Entry 7PIU (electron microscopy, 2.58 A resolution); this record covers chains A and N of the 6 polymer chains in the assembly.

[Chain A]
Molecule: Isoform Gnas-2 of Guanine nucleotide-binding protein G(s) subunit alpha isoforms short
Source organism: Homo sapiens
Reference sequence: P63092 (GNAS2_HUMAN), isoform P63092-2; numbering as in UniProt (aligned over 1-380)
Amino-acid sequence (380 residues; row label = number of the first residue in the row):
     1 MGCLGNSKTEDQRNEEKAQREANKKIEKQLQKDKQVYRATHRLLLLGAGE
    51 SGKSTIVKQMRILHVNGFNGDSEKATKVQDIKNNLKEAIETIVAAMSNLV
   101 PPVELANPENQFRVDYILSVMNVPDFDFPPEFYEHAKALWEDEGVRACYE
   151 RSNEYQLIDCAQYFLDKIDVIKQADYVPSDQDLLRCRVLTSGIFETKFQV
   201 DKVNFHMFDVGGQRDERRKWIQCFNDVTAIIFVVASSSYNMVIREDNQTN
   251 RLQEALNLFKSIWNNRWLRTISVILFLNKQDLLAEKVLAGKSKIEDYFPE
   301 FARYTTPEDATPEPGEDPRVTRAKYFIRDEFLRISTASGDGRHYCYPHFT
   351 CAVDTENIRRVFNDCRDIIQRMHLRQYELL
Not modelled in the structure: 1-13, 48-192, 237-247, 281-292, 311-317, 352-354

[Chain N]
Molecule: Camelid antibody fragment - nanobody 35
Source organism: Lama glama
Notes: antibody fragment or engineered binder
Amino-acid sequence (134 residues; row label = number of the first residue in the row):
     1 QVQLQESGGGLVQPGGSLRLSCAASGFTFSNYKMNWVRQAPGKGLEWVSD
    51 ISQSGASISYTGSVKGRFTISRDNAKNTLYLQMNSLKPEDTAVYYCARCP
   101 APFTRDCFDVTSTTYAYRGQGTQVTVSSHHHHHH
Not modelled in the structure: 129-134
Cystine bridges: Cys-22/Cys-96, Cys-99/Cys-107

[Chain A / chain N interface]
Contacting residue pairs (31):
  Arg-214(A) with Thr-114(N), hydrogen bond
  Asp-215(A) with Asp-109(N); Ser-112(N); Thr-113(N), hydrogen bond
  Glu-216(A) with Asp-109(N); Ser-112(N); Thr-114(N), hydrogen bond; Tyr-115(N)
  Arg-217(A) with Asp-109(N), hydrogen bond (backbone-side chain)
  Arg-218(A) with Pro-100(N); Phe-108(N); Asp-109(N), salt bridge; Tyr-115(N)
  Gln-248(A) with Lys-43(N)
  Thr-249(A) with Gly-44(N); Glu-46(N)
  Gln-253(A) with Thr-61(N)
  Glu-254(A) with Leu-45(N)
  Asn-257(A) with Trp-47(N)
  Ser-261(A) with Asp-106(N); Cys-107(N), hydrogen bond (side chain-backbone); Phe-108(N)
  Ile-262(A) with Phe-108(N)
  Asn-264(A) with Arg-105(N); Asp-106(N)
  Asn-265(A) with Asp-106(N), hydrogen bond; Phe-108(N)
  Arg-269(A) with Arg-105(N)
  Tyr-297(A) with Gly-62(N)
  Pro-299(A) with Gly-62(N)
  Ser-338(A) with Arg-105(N)
Interface residues without a listed pair, chain A (23 interface residues in all): Ile-221, Asn-250, Leu-258, Arg-266, Asp-296
Interface residues without a listed pair, chain N (21 interface residues in all): Ser-63, Lys-65, Thr-111, Tyr-117

[Summary]
23 residues of chain A and 21 residues of chain N are in contact, with 6 hydrogen bonds and 1 salt bridge.
Polar pairs include Arg-218(A)/Asp-109(N), Arg-214(A)/Thr-114(N) and Asp-215(A)/Thr-113(N).
Here chain A is Isoform Gnas-2 of Guanine nucleotide-binding protein G(s) subunit alpha isoforms short (Homo
sapiens) and chain N is Camelid antibody fragment - nanobody 35 (Lama glama). Entry 7PIU (Cryo-EM structure of
the agonist setmelanotide bound to the active melanocortin-4 receptor (MC4R) in complex with ...) was
determined by electron microscopy, deposited together with 7PIV.
